PDB entry 6H3U | X-ray diffraction, 3.17 A resolution | chains H and L of the 3 polymer chains in the assembly

Chain H:
Name: scFv 4B6 VH
Organism: Mus musculus
Notes: antibody fragment or engineered binder
Sequence (142 residues; each row starts with the number of its first residue; a row labelled like 82A-82C holds insertion residues (82A, then the next letters in order)):
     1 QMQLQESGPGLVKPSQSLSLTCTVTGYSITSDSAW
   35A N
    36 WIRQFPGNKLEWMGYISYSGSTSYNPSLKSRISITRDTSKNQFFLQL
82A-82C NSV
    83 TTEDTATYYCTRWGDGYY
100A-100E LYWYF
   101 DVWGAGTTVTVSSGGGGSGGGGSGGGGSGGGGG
Not modelled in the structure: 113-133
Disulfide bonds: Cys22-Cys92

Chain L:
Name: scFv 4B6 VL
Organism: Mus musculus
Notes: antibody fragment or engineered binder
Sequence (117 residues; each row starts with the number of its first residue):
     1 DIQMTQTTSSLSASLGDRVTISCSASQGISYYLNWYQQKPDGTVKLLIYY
    51 TSSLHSGVPSRFSGSGSGTDYSLTISNLEPEDIATYYCQQYSKLPWTFGG
   101 GTKLEIKGGWSHPQFEK
Not modelled in the structure: 114-117
Disulfide bonds: Cys23-Cys88

Interface between chain H and chain L:
Residue-residue contacts (38; chain H residue first):
  Asn35A(H) - Trp96(L)
  Gln39(H) - Gln38(L)  hydrogen bond
  Gln39(H) - Tyr87(L)  hydrogen bond
  Asn43(H) - Tyr87(L)  hydrogen bond (backbone-side chain)
  Asn43(H) - Gly100(L)
  Leu45(H) - Tyr87(L)  hydrophobic
  Leu45(H) - Phe98(L)  hydrophobic
  Trp47(H) - Leu94(L)  hydrophobic
  Trp47(H) - Pro95(L)  hydrophobic
  Trp47(H) - Trp96(L)
  Tyr50(H) - Trp96(L)  hydrophobic
  Ser58(H) - Leu94(L)
  Asn60(H) - Pro95(L)
  Pro61(H) - Pro95(L)
  Tyr91(H) - Gln38(L)
  Tyr91(H) - Gly42(L)  hydrogen bond (side chain-backbone)
  Tyr91(H) - Val44(L)  hydrophobic
  Trp95(H) - Asn34(L)
  Trp95(H) - Gln89(L)
  Trp95(H) - Tyr91(L)  hydrophobic
  Trp95(H) - Trp96(L)
  Tyr100B(H) - Tyr49(L)  hydrophobic
  Tyr100B(H) - Tyr50(L)
  Tyr100B(H) - Tyr91(L)
  Trp100C(H) - Asn34(L)
  Trp100C(H) - Tyr91(L)  hydrophobic
  Tyr100D(H) - Asn34(L)
  Tyr100D(H) - Tyr36(L)
  Tyr100D(H) - Leu46(L)  hydrophobic
  Tyr100D(H) - Tyr49(L)  hydrophobic
  Tyr100D(H) - His55(L)
  Phe100E(H) - Tyr36(L)  hydrogen bond (backbone-side chain)
  Phe100E(H) - Leu46(L)
  Phe100E(H) - Gln89(L)
  Phe100E(H) - Phe98(L)  hydrophobic
  Asp101(H) - His55(L)  salt bridge
  Trp103(H) - Tyr36(L)  hydrophobic
  Trp103(H) - Val44(L)
Interface residues without a listed pair, chain H (20 interface residues in all): Ile37, Lys44, Ala105

In short:
20 residues of chain H face 17 of chain L across their interface, with 5 hydrogen bonds and 1 salt bridge.
Among the polar pairs are Asp101(H)-His55(L), Gln39(H)-Gln38(L) and Gln39(H)-Tyr87(L).
Chain H is scFv 4B6 VH and chain L is scFv 4B6 VL, both from Mus musculus; the structure, Schmallenberg Virus
Glycoprotein Gc Head Domain in Complex with scFv 4B6, was determined by X-ray diffraction, deposited together
with 6H3S, 6H3V, 6H3W and 6H3X.
